PDB entry 7SJA | electron microscopy, 3.80 A resolution | chains G and H of the 12 polymer chains in the assembly

Chain G (and H):
Molecule: Tubulin beta-3 chain
From: Homo sapiens
Notes: chain H of this document is another copy of the same molecule, construct and numbering; everything in this record applies to it too
UniProt: Q13509 (TBB3_HUMAN); residues 1-450 here = UniProt positions 1-450
Amino-acid sequence (456 residues; row label = number of the first residue in the row):
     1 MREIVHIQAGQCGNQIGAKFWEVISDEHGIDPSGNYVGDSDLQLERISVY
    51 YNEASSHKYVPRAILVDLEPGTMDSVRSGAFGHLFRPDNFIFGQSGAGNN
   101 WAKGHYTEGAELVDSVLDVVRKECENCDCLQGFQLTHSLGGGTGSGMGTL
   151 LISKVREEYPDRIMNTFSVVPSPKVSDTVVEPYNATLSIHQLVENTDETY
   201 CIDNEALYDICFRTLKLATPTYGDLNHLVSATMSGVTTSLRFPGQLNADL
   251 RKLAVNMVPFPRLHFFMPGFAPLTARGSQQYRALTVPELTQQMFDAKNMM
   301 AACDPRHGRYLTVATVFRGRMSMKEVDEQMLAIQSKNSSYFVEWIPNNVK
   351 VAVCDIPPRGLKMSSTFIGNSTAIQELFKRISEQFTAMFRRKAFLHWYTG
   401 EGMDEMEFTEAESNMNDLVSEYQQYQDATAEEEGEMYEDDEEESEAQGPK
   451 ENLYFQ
Unresolved in the structure: 430-456
Construct notes: expression tag (451-456)
Swiss-Prot annotation at these positions:
  - motif: Met1 to Ile4 (MREI motif)
  - binding site (GDP): Gly10, Gln11, Cys12, Gln15, Asn99, Ser138, Gly142, Thr143, Gly144, Asp177, Asn204, Tyr222, Asn226
  - binding site (GTP): Gln11, Glu69, Ser138, Gly142, Thr143, Gly144, Asn204, Asn226
  - binding site (Mg(2+)): Glu69
  - modified residue: Ser172 (Phosphoserine), Glu438 (5-glutamyl polyglutamate), Ser444 (Phosphoserine)
  - natural variant: Arg62 (R62Q: In CFEOM3A), Thr178 (T178M: In CDCBM1), Glu205 (E205K: In CDCBM1), Arg262 (R262C: In CFEOM3A; R262H: In CFEOM3A), Ala302 (A302T: In CFEOM3A; A302V: In CDCBM1), Met323 (M323V: In CDCBM1), Arg380 (R380C: In CFEOM3A), Glu410 (E410K: In CFEOM3A), Asp417 (D417H: In CFEOM3A; D417N: In CFEOM3A)
Ligand contacts:
  - GTP (guanosine-5'-triphosphate), molecule 1: Gly10, Gln11, Cys12, Gln15, Asp67, Glu69, Gly96, Ala97, Gly98, Asn99, Ser138, Gly141, Gly142, Thr143, Gly144, Val169, Asp177, Thr178, Asn204, Tyr222, Leu225, Asn226
  - GTP, molecule 2: Gln245, Leu246, Lys252

How chain G and chain H interact:
Contacting residue pairs (11):
  Gln280(G) - Ala54(H)
  Gln280(G) - Lys58(H)
  Tyr281(G) - Lys58(H)  hydrogen bond
  Tyr281(G) - Val60(H)  hydrophobic
  Tyr281(G) - His83(H)  hydrogen bond (side chain-backbone)
  Tyr281(G) - Leu84(H)
  Tyr281(G) - Phe85(H)
  Tyr281(G) - Arg86(H)
  Tyr281(G) - Pro87(H)
  Arg282(G) - Ala54(H)
  Arg282(G) - Ser55(H)
Interface residues without a listed pair, chain G (4 interface residues in all): Ala283
Interface residues without a listed pair, chain H (10 interface residues in all): Glu53

Overview:
Chain G and chain H form an interface of 4 and 10 residues respectively; the contacts include 2 hydrogen
bonds. Polar contacts include Tyr281(G)-Lys58(H) and Tyr281(G)-His83(H). Ligands of chain G: GTP.
Both chains are Tubulin beta-3 chain (Homo sapiens). Entry 7SJA (Undecorated 13pf E254N microtubule from
recombinant human tubulin) was determined by electron microscopy (same publication as 7SJ7, 7SJ8 and 7SJ9).
